Entry 5INC (X-ray diffraction, 2.88 A resolution); this record covers chains A and B of the 3 polymer chains in the assembly.

[Chain A]
Molecule: HLA class I histocompatibility antigen, B-58 alpha chain
From: Homo sapiens
UniProtKB: P10319 (1B58_HUMAN); residues 1-276 here correspond to UniProt positions 25-300 (UniProt number = residue number + 24)
Amino-acid sequence (277 residues; numbered 1 to 277; the number before each row is that of its first residue):
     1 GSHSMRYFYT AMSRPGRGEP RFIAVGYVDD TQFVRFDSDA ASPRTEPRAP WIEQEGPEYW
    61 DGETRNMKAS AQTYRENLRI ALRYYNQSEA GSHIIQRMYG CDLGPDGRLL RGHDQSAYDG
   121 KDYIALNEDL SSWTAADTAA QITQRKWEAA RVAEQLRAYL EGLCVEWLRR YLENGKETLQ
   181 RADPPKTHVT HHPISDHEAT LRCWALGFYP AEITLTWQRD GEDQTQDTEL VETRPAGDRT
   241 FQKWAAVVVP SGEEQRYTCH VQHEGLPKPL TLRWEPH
Differences from the reference sequence: variant Ile194 (Val218 in P10319); expression tag (277)
Disulfide bonds: Cys101-Cys164, Cys203-Cys259

[Chain B]
Molecule: Beta-2-microglobulin
From: Homo sapiens
UniProtKB: P61769 (B2MG_HUMAN); residues 1-99 here correspond to UniProt positions 21-119 (UniProt number = residue number + 20)
Amino-acid sequence (99 residues; row label = number of the first residue in the row):
     1 IQRTPKIQVY SRHPAENGKS NFLNCYVSGF HPSDIEVDLL KNGERIEKVE HSDLSFSKDW
    61 SFYLLYYTEF TPTEKDEYAC RVNHVTLSQP KIVKWDRDM
Disulfide bonds: Cys25-Cys80
Swiss-Prot annotation at these positions:
  - modified residue: Gln2 (Pyrrolidone carboxylic acid)
  - glycosylation: Ile1 (N-linked (Glc) (glycation) isoleucine), Lys19 (N-linked (Glc) (glycation) lysine), Lys41 (N-linked (Glc) (glycation) lysine), Lys48 (N-linked (Glc) (glycation) lysine), Lys58 (N-linked (Glc) (glycation) lysine), Lys91 (N-linked (Glc) (glycation) lysine), Lys94 (N-linked (Glc) (glycation) lysine)

[How chain A and chain B interact]
Residue-residue contacts - 53 pairs, chain A then chain B:
  Phe8(A) - Ser55(B)
  Phe8(A) - Phe56(B)  hydrophobic
  Tyr9(A) - Phe56(B)
  Thr10(A) - Phe56(B)
  Thr10(A) - Phe62(B)
  Met12(A) - Ser33(B)
  Val25(A) - Asp53(B)
  Val25(A) - Leu54(B)
  Val25(A) - Ser55(B)
  Tyr27(A) - Ser55(B)
  Tyr27(A) - Tyr63(B)  hydrogen bond
  Gln32(A) - Asp53(B)  hydrogen bond
  Arg35(A) - Asp53(B)  salt bridge
  Arg48(A) - Asp53(B)  salt bridge
  Ile94(A) - Pro32(B)  hydrophobic
  Ile94(A) - Ser33(B)
  Gln96(A) - His31(B)  hydrogen bond
  Gln96(A) - Phe56(B)
  Gln96(A) - Trp60(B)
  Gln96(A) - Phe62(B)
  Arg97(A) - Phe56(B)
  Met98(A) - Phe56(B)  hydrophobic
  Met98(A) - Lys58(B)
  Met98(A) - Trp60(B)  hydrophobic
  Gln115(A) - Trp60(B)
  Ser116(A) - Trp60(B)
  Ala117(A) - Trp60(B)
  Asp119(A) - His31(B)
  Gly120(A) - His31(B)
  Gly120(A) - Trp60(B)
  Asp122(A) - Trp60(B)  hydrogen bond
  His192(A) - Asp98(B)  salt bridge
  Arg202(A) - Asp98(B)  hydrogen bond (side chain-backbone)
  Trp204(A) - Asp98(B)
  Trp204(A) - Met99(B)
  Val231(A) - Gln8(B)
  Glu232(A) - Gln8(B)  hydrogen bond (backbone-side chain)
  Glu232(A) - Ser28(B)  hydrogen bond
  Arg234(A) - Gln8(B)  hydrogen bond
  Arg234(A) - Tyr10(B)
  Arg234(A) - Tyr26(B)
  Arg234(A) - Met99(B)  hydrogen bond (side chain-backbone)
  Pro235(A) - Tyr10(B)  hydrogen bond (backbone-side chain)
  Pro235(A) - Tyr26(B)
  Ala236(A) - Arg12(B)
  Ala236(A) - Asn24(B)  hydrogen bond (backbone-side chain)
  Gly237(A) - Arg12(B)  hydrogen bond (backbone-side chain)
  Asp238(A) - Arg12(B)
  Asp238(A) - His13(B)
  Gln242(A) - Tyr10(B)
  Gln242(A) - Ser11(B)
  Gln242(A) - Arg12(B)  hydrogen bond (side chain-backbone)
  Trp244(A) - Met99(B)
Also at the interface, not in a pair above, chain A (36 interface residues in all): Arg17, Ile23, Lys121, Leu206, Thr233
Also at the interface, not in a pair above, chain B (28 interface residues in all): Ile1, Arg3, Lys6, Pro14, Asp34, Ser57, Leu65

[Summary]
36 residues of chain A face 28 of chain B across their interface, with 13 hydrogen bonds and 3 salt bridges.
Polar pairs include Arg35(A)-Asp53(B), Arg48(A)-Asp53(B) and His192(A)-Asp98(B).
Here chain A is HLA class I histocompatibility antigen, B-58 alpha chain and chain B is Beta-2-microglobulin,
both from Homo sapiens. Entry 5INC (Crystal structure of HLA-B5801, a protective HLA allele for HIV-1
infection) was determined by X-ray diffraction, deposited together with 5IM7 and 5IND.
